PDB entry 4J4C | X-ray diffraction, 1.90 A resolution | chain A

[Chain A]
Protein: Cyanovirin-N
Source organism: Nostoc ellipsosporum
UniProt: P81180 (CVN_NOSEL); numbering as in UniProt (aligned over 1-101)
Sequence (101 residues; row label = number of the first residue in the row):
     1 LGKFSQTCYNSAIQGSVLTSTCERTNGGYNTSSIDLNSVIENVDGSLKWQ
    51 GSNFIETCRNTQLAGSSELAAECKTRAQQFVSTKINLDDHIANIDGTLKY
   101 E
Disulfides: Cys8-Cys22, Cys58-Cys73
Sequence notes: engineered mutation Gly51 (Pro in P81180)

[In short]
Chain A is Cyanovirin-N (Nostoc ellipsosporum); the structure, Structure of P51G Cyanovirin-N swapped dimer in
the P3221 space group, was determined by X-ray diffraction, deposited together with 4J4D, 4J4E, 4J4F and 4J4G.
